Entry 6UU1 (X-ray diffraction, 4.10 A resolution (low resolution: residue-level contacts below are approximate; hydrogen-bond / salt-bridge calls are withheld)); this record covers chains FFF and 222 of the 9 polymer chains in the assembly.

Chain FFF:
Name: RNA polymerase sigma factor RpoS
From: Escherichia coli K-12
Reference sequence: P13445 (RPOS_ECOLI); numbering as in UniProt (aligned over 1-328)
Sequence (336 residues; row label = number of the first residue in the row):
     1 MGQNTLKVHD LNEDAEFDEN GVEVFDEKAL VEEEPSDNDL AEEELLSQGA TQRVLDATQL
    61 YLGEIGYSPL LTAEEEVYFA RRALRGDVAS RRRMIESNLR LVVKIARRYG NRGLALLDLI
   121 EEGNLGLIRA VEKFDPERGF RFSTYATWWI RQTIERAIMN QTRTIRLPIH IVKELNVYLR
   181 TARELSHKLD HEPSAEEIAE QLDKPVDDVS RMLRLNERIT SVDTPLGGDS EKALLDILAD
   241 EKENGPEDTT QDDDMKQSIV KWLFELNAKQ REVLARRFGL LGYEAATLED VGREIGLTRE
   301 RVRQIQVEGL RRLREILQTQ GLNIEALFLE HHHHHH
Not modelled in the structure: 1-52, 330-336
Differences from the reference sequence: conflict Gly-2 (Ser in P13445), Glu-33 (Gln in P13445); expression tag (329-336)
UniProt features mapped onto this chain:
  - DNA-binding region: Leu-288 to Val-307 (H-T-H motif)
  - region: Asp-56 to Ala-89 (Sigma-70 factor domain-1)
  - motif: Asp-118 to Glu-121 (Interaction with polymerase core subunit RpoC)

Chain 222:
Molecule: Synthetic DNA 50-MER (promoter template strand)
Sequence (50 nucleotides; numbered 3 to 52; the number before each row is that of its first residue):
     3 TCCGCGTCAG ACTCGTAGGA TTATAGCATA CGTGAGGTGG GATGTCAAGG
Not modelled in the structure: 39-52

How chain FFF and chain 222 interact:
Residue-residue contacts (35; chain FFF residue first):
  Arg-53(FFF) with DC7(222)
  Arg-112(FFF) with DA25(222)
  Arg-151(FFF) with DA27(222)
  Gln-152(FFF) with DA27(222); DG28(222)
  Glu-155(FFF) with DT26(222); DA27(222)
  Ile-158(FFF) with DT26(222)
  Met-159(FFF) with DT26(222)
  Arg-163(FFF) with DA25(222); DT26(222)
  Val-172(FFF) with DT26(222)
  Lys-173(FFF) with DA27(222); DG28(222)
  Asn-176(FFF) with DT26(222)
  Val-177(FFF) with DG28(222)
  Leu-179(FFF) with DA25(222); DT26(222)
  Arg-180(FFF) with DT26(222); DA27(222); DG28(222)
  Arg-183(FFF) with DA25(222); DT26(222)
  Asn-216(FFF) with DA25(222)
  Arg-218(FFF) with DT23(222); DT24(222)
  Thr-220(FFF) with DG21(222)
  Leu-226(FFF) with DA19(222)
  Gly-227(FFF) with DG17(222); DT18(222); DA19(222)
  Glu-231(FFF) with DC16(222); DG17(222); DT18(222)
  Lys-232(FFF) with DC16(222)
Other interface residues (no listed pair), chain FFF (26 interface residues in all): Tyr-109, Trp-148, Ile-219, Gly-228
Other interface residues (no listed pair), chain 222 (15 interface residues in all): DG20, DA22, DC29

Overview:
The interface between chain FFF and chain 222 involves 26 residues on one side and 15 on the other.
Here chain FFF is RNA polymerase sigma factor RpoS (Escherichia coli K-12) and chain 222 is Synthetic DNA
50-MER (promoter template strand). Entry 6UU1 (E. coli sigma-S transcription initiation complex with a 4-nt
RNA and a CTP ("Fresh" crystal soaked ...) was determined by X-ray diffraction (same publication as 6UTV,
6UTW, 6UTX, 6UTY, 6UTZ, 6UU0 and 11 further entries).
